PDB entry 7MKJ | electron microscopy, 2.90 A resolution | chains I and Q of the 9 polymer chains in the assembly

# Chain I
Molecule: DNA-directed RNA polymerase subunit beta
Source organism: Escherichia coli
Notes: EC 2.7.7.6
Reference sequence: P0A8V4 (RPOB_ECO57); numbering as in UniProt (aligned over 1-1342)
Amino-acid sequence (1342 residues; row label = number of the first residue in the row):
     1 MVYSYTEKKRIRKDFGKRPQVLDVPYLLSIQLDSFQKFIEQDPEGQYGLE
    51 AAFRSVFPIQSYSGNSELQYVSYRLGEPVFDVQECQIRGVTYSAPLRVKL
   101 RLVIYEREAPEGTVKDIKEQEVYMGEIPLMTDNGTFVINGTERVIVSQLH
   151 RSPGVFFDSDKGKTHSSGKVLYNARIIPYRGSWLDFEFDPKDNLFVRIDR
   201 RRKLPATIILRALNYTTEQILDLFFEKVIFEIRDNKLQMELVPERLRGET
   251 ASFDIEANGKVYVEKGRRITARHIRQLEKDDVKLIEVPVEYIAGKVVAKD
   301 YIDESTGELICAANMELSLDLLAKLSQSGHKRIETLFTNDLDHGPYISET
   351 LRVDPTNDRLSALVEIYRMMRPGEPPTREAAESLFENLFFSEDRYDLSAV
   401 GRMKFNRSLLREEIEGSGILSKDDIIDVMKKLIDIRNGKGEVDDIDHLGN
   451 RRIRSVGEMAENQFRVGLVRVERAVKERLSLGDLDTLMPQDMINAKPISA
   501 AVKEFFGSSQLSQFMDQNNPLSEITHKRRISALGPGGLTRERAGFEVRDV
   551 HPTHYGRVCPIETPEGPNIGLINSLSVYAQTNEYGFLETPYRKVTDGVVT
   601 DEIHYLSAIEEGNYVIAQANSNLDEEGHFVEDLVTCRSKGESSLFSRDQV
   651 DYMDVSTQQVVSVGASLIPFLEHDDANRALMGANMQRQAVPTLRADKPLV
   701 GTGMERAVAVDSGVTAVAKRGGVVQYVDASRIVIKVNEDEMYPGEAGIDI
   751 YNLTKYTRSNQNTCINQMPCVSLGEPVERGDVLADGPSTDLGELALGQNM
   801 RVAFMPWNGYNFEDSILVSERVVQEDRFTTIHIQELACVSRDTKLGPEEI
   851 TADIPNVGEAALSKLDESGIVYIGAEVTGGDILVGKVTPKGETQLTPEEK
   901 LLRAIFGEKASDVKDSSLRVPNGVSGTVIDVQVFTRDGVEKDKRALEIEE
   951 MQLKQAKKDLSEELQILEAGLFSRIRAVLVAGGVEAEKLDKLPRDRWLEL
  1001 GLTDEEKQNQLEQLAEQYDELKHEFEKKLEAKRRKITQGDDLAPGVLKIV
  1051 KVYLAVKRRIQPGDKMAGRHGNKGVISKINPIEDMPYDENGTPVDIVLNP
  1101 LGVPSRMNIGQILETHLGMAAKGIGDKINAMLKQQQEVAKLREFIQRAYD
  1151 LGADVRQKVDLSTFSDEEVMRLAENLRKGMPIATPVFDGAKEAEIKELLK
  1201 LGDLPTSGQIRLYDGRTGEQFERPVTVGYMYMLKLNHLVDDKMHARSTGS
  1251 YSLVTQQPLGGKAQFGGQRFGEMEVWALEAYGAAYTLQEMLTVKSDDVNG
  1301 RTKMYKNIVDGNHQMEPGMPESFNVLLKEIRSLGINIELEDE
Not modelled in the structure: 1, 1342
Swiss-Prot annotation at these positions:
  - modified residue (N6-acetyllysine): Lys1022, Lys1200
Residues lining bound ligands:
  - chapso (1N7), molecule 1: Gln46, Tyr47, Tyr179, Ser398, Ala399, Val400, Arg452, Glu458, Glu461, Asn462, Glu583, Tyr584
  - chapso (1N7), molecule 2: Gln725, Tyr726, Arg731, Glu962, Gln965, Ile966, Ala969
What the authors report for this chain:
  - binding site for Nontemplate strand of T7A1 promoter DNA: Arg201
  - binding site for Template strand of T7A1 promoter DNA (chain Q): Arg470, Lys496

# Chain Q
Molecule: Template strand of T7A1 promoter DNA
Sequence (91 nucleotides; each row starts with the number of its first residue):
     1 GGCTATTCGCCGTGTCCCTCTCGATGGCTGTAAGTATCCTATAGGTTAGA
    51 CTTTAAGTCAATACTCTTTTTGATAAATTTTAAATTAATCG
Not modelled in the structure: 1-10, 24-29, 73-91
Construct notes: insertion (91)

# How chain I and chain Q interact
Contacting residue pairs - 16 pairs, chain I then chain Q:
  Arg202(I) with DC18(Q), phosphate contact
  Lys203(I) with DC17(Q), salt bridge to the phosphate
  Arg470(I) with DG34(Q), base contact
  Arg473(I) with DG34(Q), base contact
  Glu477(I) with DA36(Q), phosphate contact
  Asn494(I) with DG34(Q), phosphate contact; DT35(Q), hydrogen bond to the phosphate
  Lys496(I) with DG34(Q), salt bridge to the phosphate; DT35(Q), phosphate contact
  Pro497(I) with DG34(Q), sugar contact
  Ala500(I) with DA33(Q), sugar contact; DG34(Q), sugar contact
  Lys503(I) with DA33(Q), hydrogen bond to the base
  Glu504(I) with DA33(Q), base contact
  Gly507(I) with DA33(Q), base contact
  Ser508(I) with DA33(Q), base contact
Other interface residues (no listed pair), chain I (16 interface residues in all): Lys191, Arg478, Glu541
Other interface residues (no listed pair), chain Q (8 interface residues in all): DC16, DG23

# Summary
Chain I and chain Q form an interface of 16 and 8 residues respectively; the contacts include 2 hydrogen bonds
and 2 salt bridges. Among the polar pairs are Lys503(I)-DA33(Q), Asn494(I)-DT35(Q) and Lys203(I)-DC17(Q). From
the paper: a binding site for Template strand of T7A1 promoter DNA (chain Q) at Arg470(I) and Lys496(I); a
binding site for Nontemplate strand of T7A1 promoter DNA at Arg201(I).
Here chain I is DNA-directed RNA polymerase subunit beta (Escherichia coli) and chain Q is Template strand of
T7A1 promoter DNA. Entry 7MKJ (Cryo-EM structure of Escherichia coli RNA polymerase bound to T7A1 promoter
DNA) was determined by electron microscopy together with 7MKD, 7MKE and 7MKI from the same study.
